PDB entry 1TKZ | X-ray diffraction, 2.81 A resolution | chains A and B

# Chain A
Protein: Pol polyprotein, Reverse transcriptase, Chain A
Source organism: Human immunodeficiency virus 1
Notes: EC 2.7.7.49; fragment: p66
UniProtKB: P04585 (POL_HV1H2); residues 1-560 here correspond to UniProt positions 156-715 (UniProt number = residue number + 155)
Sequence (560 residues; each row starts with the number of its first residue):
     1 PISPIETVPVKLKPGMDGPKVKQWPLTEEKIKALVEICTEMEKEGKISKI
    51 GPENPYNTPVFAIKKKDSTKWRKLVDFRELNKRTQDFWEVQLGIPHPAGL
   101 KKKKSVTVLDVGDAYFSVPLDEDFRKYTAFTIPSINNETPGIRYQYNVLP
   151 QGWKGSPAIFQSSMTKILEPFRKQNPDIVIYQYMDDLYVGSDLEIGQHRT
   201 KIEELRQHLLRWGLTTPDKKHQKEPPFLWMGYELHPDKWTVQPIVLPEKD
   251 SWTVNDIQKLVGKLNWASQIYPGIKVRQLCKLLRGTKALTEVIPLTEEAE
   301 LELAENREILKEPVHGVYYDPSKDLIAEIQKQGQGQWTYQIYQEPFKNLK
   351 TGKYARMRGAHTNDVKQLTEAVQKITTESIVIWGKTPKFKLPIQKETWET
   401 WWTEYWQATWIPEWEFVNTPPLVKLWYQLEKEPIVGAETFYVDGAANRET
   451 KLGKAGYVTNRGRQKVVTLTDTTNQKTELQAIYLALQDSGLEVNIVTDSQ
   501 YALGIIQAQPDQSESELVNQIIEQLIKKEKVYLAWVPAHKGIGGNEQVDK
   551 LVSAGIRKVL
Not modelled in the structure: 1-3, 64-69, 444-454, 538-560
Sequence notes: modified residue (280)
Modified positions: Cys280 (3-sulfinoalanine; CSD)
Small-molecule neighbours: H16 (6-chloro-4-(cyclohexylsulfanyl)-3-propylquinolin-2(1h)-one): Pro95, Leu100, Lys101, Lys103, Val106, Val179, Ile180, Tyr181, Tyr188, Gly190, Pro225, Phe227, Trp229, Leu234, His235, Pro236, Tyr318

# Chain B
Protein: Pol polyprotein, Reverse transcriptase, Chain B
Source organism: Human immunodeficiency virus 1
Notes: EC 2.7.7.49; fragment: p51
UniProtKB: P04585 (POL_HV1H2); residues 1-440 here correspond to UniProt positions 156-595 (UniProt number = residue number + 155)
Sequence (440 residues; numbered 1 to 440; the number before each row is that of its first residue):
     1 PISPIETVPVKLKPGMDGPKVKQWPLTEEKIKALVEICTEMEKEGKISKI
    51 GPENPYNTPVFAIKKKDSTKWRKLVDFRELNKRTQDFWEVQLGIPHPAGL
   101 KKKKSVTVLDVGDAYFSVPLDEDFRKYTAFTIPSINNETPGIRYQYNVLP
   151 QGWKGSPAIFQSSMTKILEPFRKQNPDIVIYQYMDDLYVGSDLEIGQHRT
   201 KIEELRQHLLRWGLTTPDKKHQKEPPFLWMGYELHPDKWTVQPIVLPEKD
   251 SWTVNDIQKLVGKLNWASQIYPGIKVRQLCKLLRGTKALTEVIPLTEEAE
   301 LELAENREILKEPVHGVYYDPSKDLIAEIQKQGQGQWTYQIYQEPFKNLK
   351 TGKYARMRGAHTNDVKQLTEAVQKITTESIVIWGKTPKFKLPIQKETWET
   401 WWTEYWQATWIPEWEFVNTPPLVKLWYQLEKEPIVGAETF
Not modelled in the structure: 1-5, 89-94, 215-224, 357-361, 428-440

# Interface between chain A and chain B
Contacting residue pairs (97; chain A residue first):
  Val8(A) with Pro52(B), hydrophobic; Glu53(B)
  Pro9(A) with Glu53(B)
  Gln85(A) with Glu53(B), hydrogen bond (side chain-backbone)
  Asp86(A) with Lys20(B), salt bridge; Pro55(B)
  Phe87(A) with Pro52(B); Pro55(B)
  Trp88(A) with Pro52(B), hydrogen bond (backbone-backbone); Asn54(B); Pro55(B); Asn57(B); Thr131(B); Arg143(B)
  Gln91(A) with Asn137(B), hydrogen bond (side chain-backbone); Thr139(B); Pro140(B)
  Gly93(A) with Asn137(B), hydrogen bond (backbone-side chain)
  Ile94(A) with Asn137(B), hydrogen bond (backbone-side chain)
  Pro95(A) with Asn136(B); Asn137(B); Glu138(B)
  His96(A) with Asn136(B), hydrogen bond (backbone-side chain)
  Gly99(A) with Asn136(B); Glu138(B)
  Leu100(A) with Glu138(B)
  Lys101(A) with Glu138(B), salt bridge
  Ala158(A) with Pro52(B), hydrophobic
  Ser162(A) with Pro52(B)
  Thr165(A) with Pro140(B)
  Tyr181(A) with Asn137(B); Glu138(B)
  Arg358(A) with Gln394(B), hydrogen bond; Glu396(B), salt bridge
  Glu370(A) with Gln394(B)
  Gln373(A) with Glu396(B); Thr397(B); Thr400(B), hydrogen bond; Trp401(B)
  Ile380(A) with Pro25(B); Leu26(B)
  Val381(A) with Pro25(B), hydrophobic; Asn136(B), hydrogen bond (backbone-backbone)
  Ile382(A) with Ile135(B); Asn136(B)
  Trp383(A) with Ile135(B)
  Gly384(A) with Thr27(B); Glu28(B), hydrogen bond (backbone-backbone); Ile135(B)
  Trp402(A) with Lys331(B), hydrogen bond (backbone-side chain); Asp364(B), hydrogen bond
  Thr403(A) with Gly333(B); Gln334(B)
  Tyr405(A) with Lys331(B), hydrogen bond (backbone-side chain)
  Trp406(A) with Lys331(B); Val417(B); Asn418(B); Thr419(B)
  Gln407(A) with Lys331(B), hydrogen bond (backbone-side chain); Asp364(B); Pro392(B); Ile393(B); Val417(B); Asn418(B), hydrogen bond
  Ala408(A) with Lys331(B); Trp337(B), hydrophobic; Asp364(B); Pro392(B), hydrogen bond (backbone-backbone); Ile393(B)
  Thr409(A) with Asp364(B), hydrogen bond (backbone-side chain)
  Trp410(A) with Asn363(B); Val365(B), hydrophobic; Trp401(B); Tyr405(B)
  Pro412(A) with Trp401(B), hydrophobic
  Pro433(A) with Asn255(B); Leu289(B), hydrophobic; Thr290(B)
  Ile434(A) with Thr290(B)
  Val435(A) with Thr290(B)
  Thr439(A) with Lys287(B); Ala288(B); Leu289(B)
  Tyr441(A) with Gln258(B); Lys287(B), hydrogen bond (side chain-backbone); Leu289(B)
  Asn460(A) with Thr286(B); Lys287(B); Ala288(B)
  Val496(A) with Leu289(B), hydrophobic
  Gln500(A) with Leu422(B)
  Gly504(A) with Pro421(B)
  Gln507(A) with Pro421(B)
  Tyr532(A) with Asn255(B), hydrogen bond; Leu289(B), hydrophobic
  Trp535(A) with Leu422(B), hydrophobic
  Val536(A) with Gln258(B)
Interface residues without a listed pair, chain A (61 interface residues in all): Ile159, Gln161, Glu169, Ile180, Gln182, Thr376, Thr377, Val458, Thr459, Asn494, Leu503, Ala534, Pro537
Interface residues without a listed pair, chain B (53 interface residues in all): Lys49, Tyr56, Val254, Gly262, Asn265, Leu368, Lys424, Trp426

# Overview
Chain A and chain B form an interface of 61 and 53 residues respectively, with 19 hydrogen bonds and 3 salt
bridges. Among the polar pairs are Asp86(A)-Lys20(B), Lys101(A)-Glu138(B) and Arg358(A)-Glu396(B). Chain A
binds compound H16.
Chain A is Pol polyprotein, Reverse transcriptase, Chain A and chain B is Pol polyprotein, Reverse
transcriptase, Chain B, both from Human immunodeficiency virus 1; the structure, Crystal structure of HIV-1
reverse transcriptase in complex with GW429576, was determined by X-ray diffraction, deposited together with
1TKT, 1TL1 and 1TL3.
